6X67 - chains D and F of the 8 polymer chains in the assembly; structure by electron microscopy, 3.47 A resolution.

# Chain D
Protein: Transposase
Source organism: Trichoplusia ni
Reference sequence: Q283G1 (Q283G1_TRINI); residue numbers follow UniProt; this construct covers 1-594
Amino-acid sequence (594 residues; row label = number of the first residue in the row):
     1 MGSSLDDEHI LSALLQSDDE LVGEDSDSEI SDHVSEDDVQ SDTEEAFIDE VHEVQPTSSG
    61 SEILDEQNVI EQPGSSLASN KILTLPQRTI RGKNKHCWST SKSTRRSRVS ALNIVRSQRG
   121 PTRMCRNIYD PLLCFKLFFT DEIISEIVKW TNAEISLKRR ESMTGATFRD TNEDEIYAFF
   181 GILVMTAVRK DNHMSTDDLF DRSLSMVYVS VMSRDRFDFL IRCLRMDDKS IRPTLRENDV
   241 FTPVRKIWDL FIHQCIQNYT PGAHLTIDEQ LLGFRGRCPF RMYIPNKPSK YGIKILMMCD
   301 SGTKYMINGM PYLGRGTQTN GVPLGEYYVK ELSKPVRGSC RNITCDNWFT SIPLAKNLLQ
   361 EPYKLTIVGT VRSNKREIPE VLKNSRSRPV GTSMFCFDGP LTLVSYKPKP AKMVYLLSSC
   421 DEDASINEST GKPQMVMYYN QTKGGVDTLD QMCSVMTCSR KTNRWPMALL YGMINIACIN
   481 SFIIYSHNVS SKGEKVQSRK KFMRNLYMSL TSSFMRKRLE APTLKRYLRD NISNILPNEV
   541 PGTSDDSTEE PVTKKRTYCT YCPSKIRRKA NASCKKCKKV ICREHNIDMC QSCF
Not modelled in the structure: 1-116
Construct notes: variant Lys500 (Glu in Q283G1)
Metal / ion sites: Ca2+ site 1: Asp197, Asp218; Ca2+ site 2: Asp268, Asp346 (shared with DT0(F) of chain F); Zn2+ site 1: Cys559, Cys562, Cys582, His585; Zn2+ site 2: Cys574, Cys577, Cys590, Cys593
From the paper describing this entry:
  - catalytic residues: Asp268, Asp346, Asp447
  - binding site for the 47-nt DNA strand: Arg372
  - binding site for the 47-nt DNA strand (chain F): Arg376
  - mutagenesis - R372A/K375A: decreased catalytic activity on flanking target DNA (citing earlier work)

# Chain F
Molecule: 47-nt DNA strand
Sequence (47 nucleotides; row label = number of the first residue in the row; numbers below 1 keep their minus sign (DC-35 is residue -35)):
   -35 CATGCGTCAA TTTTACGCAG ACTATCTTTC TAGGGTTAAG ACTGTGC
Metal / ion sites: Ca2+: DT0 (shared with Asp268(D), Asp346(D) of chain D)

# How chain D and chain F interact
Contacting residue pairs - 32 pairs, chain D then chain F:
  Asp268(D) with DT0(F), phosphate contact
  Asn286(D) with DT0(F), base contact
  Lys287(D) with DG-1(F), salt bridge to the phosphate
  Pro288(D) with DG-2(F), sugar contact; DG-1(F), phosphate contact
  Asp346(D) with DT0(F), phosphate contact
  Thr370(D) with DT1(F), hydrogen bond to the phosphate
  Tyr406(D) with DT1(F), hydrogen bond to the base
  Pro408(D) with DT1(F), base contact
  Lys409(D) with DA3(F), salt bridge to the phosphate
  Lys412(D) with DT1(F), phosphate contact; DA2(F), phosphate contact
  Val414(D) with DT1(F), sugar contact
  Val436(D) with DT1(F), base contact
  Tyr439(D) with DT1(F), hydrogen bond to the phosphate
  Asn440(D) with DA2(F), hydrogen bond to the base
  Asp447(D) with DG-2(F), base contact; DG-1(F), sugar contact
  Asp450(D) with DG-2(F), phosphate contact
  Gln451(D) with DG-3(F), hydrogen bond to the base; DG-2(F), base contact
  Lys495(D) with DC-10(F), salt bridge to the phosphate
  Lys554(D) with DC-31(F), salt bridge to the phosphate
  Tyr558(D) with DG-32(F), hydrogen bond to the base; DC-31(F), base contact
  Ser564(D) with DC-35(F), sugar contact; DA-34(F), base contact; DT-33(F), base contact
  Lys565(D) with DC-35(F), salt bridge to the phosphate
  Arg567(D) with DT-33(F), base contact
  Lys569(D) with DT-29(F), base contact
  Arg583(D) with DT-23(F), salt bridge to the phosphate
Interface residues without a listed pair, chain D (28 interface residues in all): Asn347, Leu416, Ser454
Interface residues without a listed pair, chain F (17 interface residues in all): DT-24, DA-4

# In short
28 residues of chain D and 17 residues of chain F are in contact; the contacts include 6 hydrogen bonds and 6
salt bridges. Among the polar pairs are Tyr406(D)-DT1(F), Asn440(D)-DA2(F) and Gln451(D)-DG-3(F). From the
paper: catalytic residues Asp268(D), Asp346(D) and Asp447(D); R372A/K375A of chain D reduce catalytic activity
on flanking target DNA.
Here chain D is Transposase (Trichoplusia ni) and chain F is a 47-nt DNA strand. Entry 6X67 (Cryo-EM structure
of piggyBac transposase strand transfer complex (STC)) was determined by electron microscopy, deposited
together with 6X68.
